PDB entry 8Q16 | electron microscopy, 3.60 A resolution | chains C and J of the 10 polymer chains in the assembly

[Chain C]
Molecule: Histone H2B.4
UniProtKB: A2WKP5 (H2B4_ORYSI); numbering as in UniProt (aligned over 1-153)
Amino-acid sequence (153 residues; row label = number of the first residue in the row):
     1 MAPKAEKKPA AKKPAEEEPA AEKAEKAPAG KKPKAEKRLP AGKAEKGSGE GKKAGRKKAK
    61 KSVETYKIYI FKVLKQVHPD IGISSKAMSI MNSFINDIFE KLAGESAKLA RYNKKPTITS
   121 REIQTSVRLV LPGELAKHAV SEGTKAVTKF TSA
Unresolved in the structure: 1-58, 153

[Chain J]
Molecule: Widom 601
Sequence (147 nucleotides; row label = number of the first residue in the row; numbers below 1 keep their minus sign (DC-73 is residue -73)):
   -73 CTGGAGAATC CCGGTGCCGA GGCCGCTCAA TTGGTCGTAG ACAGCTCTAG CACCGCTTAA
   -13 ACGCACGTAC GCGCTGTCCC CCGCGTTTTA ACCGCCAAGG GGATTACTCC CTAGTCTCCA
    47 GGCACGTGTC AGATATATAC ATCCTGT

[How chain C and chain J interact]
Residue-residue contacts - 11 pairs, chain C then chain J:
  Lys61(C) - DT30(J)  phosphate contact
  Glu64(C) - DA-45(J)  sugar contact
  Phe71(C) - DG-53(J)  phosphate contact
  Gly82(C) - DG-53(J)  phosphate contact
  Ile83(C) - DA-54(J)  sugar contact
  Ile83(C) - DG-53(J)  phosphate contact
  Ser84(C) - DA-54(J)  phosphate contact
  Ser85(C) - DA-54(J)  hydrogen bond to the phosphate
  Pro116(C) - DG-34(J)  phosphate contact
  Thr117(C) - DA-35(J)  phosphate contact
  Thr117(C) - DG-34(J)  hydrogen bond to the phosphate
Interface residues without a listed pair, chain C (10 interface residues in all): Lys115
Interface residues without a listed pair, chain J (7 interface residues in all): DG-52

[Overview]
The interface between chain C and chain J involves 10 residues on one side and 7 on the other, with 2 hydrogen
bonds. Polar contacts include Ser85(C)-DA-54(J) and Thr117(C)-DG-34(J).
Chain C is Histone H2B.4 and chain J is Widom 601; the structure, CryoEM structure of rice nucleosome
containing a H4 variant chimera, was determined by electron microscopy together with 8Q15 from the same study.
